Entry 6JHQ (electron microscopy, 3.90 A resolution); this record covers chains D and E of the 5 polymer chains in the assembly.

Chain D:
Molecule: FAB Heavy Chain
Organism: Mus musculus
Notes: antibody fragment or engineered binder
Sequence (221 residues; numbered 1 to 221; the number before each row is that of its first residue):
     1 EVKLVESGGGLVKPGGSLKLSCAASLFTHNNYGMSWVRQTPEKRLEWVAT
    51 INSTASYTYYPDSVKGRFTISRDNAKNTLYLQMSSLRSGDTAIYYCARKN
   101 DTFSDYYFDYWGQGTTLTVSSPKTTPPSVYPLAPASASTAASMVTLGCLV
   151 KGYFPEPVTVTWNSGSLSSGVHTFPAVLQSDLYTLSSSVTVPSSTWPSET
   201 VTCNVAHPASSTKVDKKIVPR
Unresolved in the structure: 136-139
Cystine bridges: C22-C96, C148-C203

Chain E:
Molecule: FAB Light Chain
Organism: Mus musculus
Notes: antibody fragment or engineered binder
Sequence (213 residues; row label = number of the first residue in the row):
     1 DIVLTQSPAIMSASPGERVTMTCSAHVSTDYMHWYQQKSGTSPKRWIYDT
    51 SKLASTVPDRFSGSGSGTSYSLTISSMEAEDAATYYCQQWNNNAYTYGGG
   101 TKLEIKRADAAPTVSIFPPSSEQLTSGGASVVCFLNNFYPKDINVKWKID
   151 GSERQNGVLNSWTDQDSKDSTYSMSSTLTLTKDEYERHNSYTCEATHKTS
   201 TSPIVKSFNRNEC
Cystine bridges: C23-C87, C133-C193

Chain D / chain E interface:
Contacting residue pairs - 63 pairs, chain D then chain E:
  V37(D) with Y97(E)
  Q39(D) with Q37(E)
  R44(D) with Q37(E), hydrogen bond; Y86(E); G98(E)
  L45(D) with Y97(E)
  E46(D) with Y97(E)
  W47(D) with N93(E); A94(E); Y95(E), hydrophobic; Y97(E), hydrophobic
  Y95(D) with T41(E); S42(E)
  T102(D) with H33(E); D49(E)
  F103(D) with D49(E); K52(E)
  S104(D) with Y31(E)
  D105(D) with Y31(E); W90(E); N91(E)
  Y106(D) with H33(E); W90(E); Y95(E)
  Y107(D) with H33(E); Y35(E); R45(E); W46(E); I47(E); Y48(E); W90(E)
  F108(D) with Y35(E), hydrogen bond (backbone-side chain); W90(E), hydrophobic
  D109(D) with R45(E), salt bridge
  W111(D) with S42(E), hydrogen bond (backbone-side chain); P43(E)
  G112(D) with S42(E), hydrogen bond (backbone-side chain)
  Y130(D) with S120(E); E122(E); Q123(E)
  P131(D) with S120(E)
  L132(D) with F117(E), hydrophobic; F134(E), hydrophobic
  A133(D) with F117(E); P118(E)
  P134(D) with F117(E), hydrophobic
  T145(D) with F117(E)
  L149(D) with Q123(E)
  S169(D) with K168(E)
  H172(D) with S173(E), hydrogen bond
  T173(D) with T163(E)
  F174(D) with S161(E); T163(E); S173(E); M174(E); S175(E)
  P175(D) with S161(E), hydrogen bond (backbone-side chain); W162(E); T163(E)
  V177(D) with L159(E), hydrophobic
  Q179(D) with L159(E)
  S186(D) with S175(E)
  K216(D) with E122(E), salt bridge
Also at the interface, not in a pair above, chain D (39 interface residues in all): Y59, Y60, K99, L146, K151, S188
Also at the interface, not in a pair above, chain E (45 interface residues in all): D30, K44, Q88, G99, S126, S130, L135, N136, N137, N160

Summary:
39 residues of chain D face 45 of chain E across their interface, with 6 hydrogen bonds and 2 salt bridges.
Polar contacts include D109(D)-R45(E), K216(D)-E122(E) and R44(D)-Q37(E).
Chain D is FAB Heavy Chain and chain E is FAB Light Chain, both from Mus musculus; the structure, The cryo-EM
structure of HAV bound to a neutralizing antibody-F4, was determined by electron microscopy together with
6JHR, 6JHS and 6JHT from the same study.
